Entry 8Z6T (electron microscopy, 2.92 A resolution); this record covers chains C and B of the 3 polymer chains in the assembly.

[Chain C]
Protein: CYFN1006-1 ligth chain
Organism: Homo sapiens
Chain sequence (215 residues; each row starts with the number of its first residue; note: 18 numbers in that range are skipped by the numbering (no residue carries them; nothing is unmodelled there)):
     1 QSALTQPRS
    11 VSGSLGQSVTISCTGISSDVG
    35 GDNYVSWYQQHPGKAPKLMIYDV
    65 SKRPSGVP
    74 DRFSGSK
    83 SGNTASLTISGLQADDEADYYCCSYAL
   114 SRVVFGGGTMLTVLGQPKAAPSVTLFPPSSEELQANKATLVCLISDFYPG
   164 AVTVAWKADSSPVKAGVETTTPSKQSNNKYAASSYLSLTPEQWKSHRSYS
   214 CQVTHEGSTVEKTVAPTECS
Not modelled in the structure: 1, 131-132, 171-173, 177-178, 210-211, 220-233
Disulfide bonds: Cys-23/Cys-104, Cys-155/Cys-214

[Chain B]
Protein: CYFN1006-1 heavy chain
Organism: Homo sapiens
Chain sequence (451 residues; row label = number of the first residue in the row; note: 8 numbers in that range are skipped by the numbering (no residue carries them; nothing is unmodelled there)):
     1 QMQLVQSGA
    11 EVKKPGESLKISCKGSGYTF
    35 SYYWIGWVRQMPGKGLEWMGIIYPG
    62 DSDTRYSPSFQ
    74 GQVTISADKSISTAYLHWSSLKASDTAMYYCARQGDLG
  112A D
   112 WILLGYWGQGTLVTVSSASTKGPSVFPLAPSSKSTSGGTAALGCLVKDYF
   162 PEPVTVSWNSGALTSGVHTFPAVLQSSGLYSLSSVVTVPSSSLGTQTYIC
   212 NVNHKPSNTKVDKKVEPKSCDKTHTCPPCPAPELLGGPSVFLFPPKPKDT
   262 LMISRTPEVTCVVVDVSHEDPEVKFNWYVDGVEVHNAKTKPREEQYNSTY
   312 RVVSVLTVLHQDWLNGKEYKCKVSNKALPAPIEKTISKAKGQPREPQVYT
   362 LPPSRDELTKNQVSLTCLVKGFYPSDIAVEWESNGQPENNYKTTPPVLDS
   412 DGSFFLYSKLTVDKSRWQQGNVFSCSVMHEALHNHYTQKSLSLSPGK
Not modelled in the structure: 140-143, 147-150, 200-208, 227-458
Disulfide bonds: Cys-155/Cys-211

[Interface between chain C and chain B]
Residue-residue contacts (61; chain C residue first):
  Tyr-38(C) with Asp-112A(B)
  Ser-40(C) with Leu-114(B)
  Tyr-42(C) with Leu-114(B); Leu-115(B); Trp-118(B), hydrophobic
  Gln-44(C) with Gln-44(B), hydrogen bond; Leu-50(B); Tyr-103(B), hydrogen bond
  Lys-48(C) with Tyr-103(B)
  Ala-49(C) with Tyr-103(B), hydrophobic; Gly-119(B)
  Pro-50(C) with Leu-50(B), hydrophobic; Tyr-103(B); Trp-118(B)
  Leu-52(C) with Leu-114(B), hydrophobic; Leu-115(B)
  Tyr-55(C) with Leu-110(B)
  Tyr-103(C) with Lys-48(B); Gly-49(B)
  Tyr-107(C) with Asp-112A(B); Ile-113(B), hydrophobic; Leu-114(B), hydrophobic
  Ser-114(C) with Trp-112(B)
  Arg-115(C) with Trp-52(B); Arg-66(B); Tyr-67(B), hydrogen bond (side chain-backbone)
  Val-116(C) with Trp-52(B), hydrophobic; Ile-113(B), hydrophobic
  Phe-118(C) with Leu-50(B); Trp-52(B), hydrophobic
  Phe-139(C) with Leu-139(B), hydrophobic; Ala-152(B); Val-196(B), hydrophobic
  Ser-142(C) with Phe-137(B); Pro-138(B), hydrogen bond (side chain-backbone)
  Glu-144(C) with Phe-137(B); Pro-138(B); Lys-224(B), salt bridge
  Glu-145(C) with Phe-137(B); Leu-156(B)
  Lys-150(C) with Asp-159(B), salt bridge
  Thr-152(C) with Leu-156(B); Lys-158(B)
  Val-154(C) with Leu-156(B), hydrophobic; Ser-194(B)
  Leu-156(C) with Phe-181(B), hydrophobic
  Ser-158(C) with Phe-181(B)
  Glu-181(C) with Val-184(B); Gln-186(B)
  Thr-183(C) with Ala-183(B)
  Ser-186(C) with Pro-182(B)
  Lys-187(C) with His-179(B), hydrogen bond; Thr-180(B)
  Ala-194(C) with Phe-181(B), hydrophobic
  Ser-196(C) with Val-184(B)
  Tyr-198(C) with Val-184(B), hydrophobic; Ser-192(B); Leu-193(B); Ser-194(B), hydrogen bond
  Ser-200(C) with Lys-158(B); Gln-186(B), hydrogen bond
Interface residues without a listed pair, chain C (40 interface residues in all): Arg-8, Asp-56, Pro-68, Gly-119, Ala-148, Ile-157, Thr-182, Pro-185
Interface residues without a listed pair, chain B (42 interface residues in all): Gly-47, Glu-51, Ser-68, Gly-111, Gly-116, Val-136, Ser-187

[Summary]
The interface between chain C and chain B involves 40 residues on one side and 42 on the other, with 7
hydrogen bonds and 2 salt bridges. Polar pairs include Glu-144(C)/Lys-224(B), Lys-150(C)/Asp-159(B) and
Gln-44(C)/Gln-44(B).
Here chain C is CYFN1006-1 ligth chain and chain B is CYFN1006-1 heavy chain, both from Homo sapiens. Entry
8Z6T (Structure of XBB.1.16 RBD in complex with antibody CYFN1006-1) was determined by electron microscopy.
